Entry 8XXH (electron microscopy, 2.80 A resolution); this record covers chains R and D of the 7 polymer chains in the assembly.

Chain R:
Protein: C-X-C chemokine receptor type 2
Source organism: Homo sapiens
Reference sequence: P25025 (CXCR2_HUMAN); numbering as in UniProt (aligned over 2-360)
Sequence (416 residues; row label = number of the first residue in the row; numbers below 1 keep their minus sign (Met-55 is residue -55)):
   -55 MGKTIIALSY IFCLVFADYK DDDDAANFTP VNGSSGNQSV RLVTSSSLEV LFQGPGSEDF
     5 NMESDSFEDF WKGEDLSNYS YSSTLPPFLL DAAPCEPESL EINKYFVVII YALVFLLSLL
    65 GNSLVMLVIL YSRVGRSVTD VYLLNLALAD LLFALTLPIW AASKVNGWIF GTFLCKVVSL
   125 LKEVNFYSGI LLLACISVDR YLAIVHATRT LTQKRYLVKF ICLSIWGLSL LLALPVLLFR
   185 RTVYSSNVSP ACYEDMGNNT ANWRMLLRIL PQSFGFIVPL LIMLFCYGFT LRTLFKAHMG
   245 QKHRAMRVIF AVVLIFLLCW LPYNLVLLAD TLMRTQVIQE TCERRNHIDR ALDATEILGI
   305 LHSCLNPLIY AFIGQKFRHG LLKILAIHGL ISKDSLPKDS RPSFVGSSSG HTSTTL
Disordered / not traced: -55 to 32, 331-360
Disulfide bonds: Cys39-Cys286, Cys119-Cys196
Sequence notes: initiating methionine (-55); expression tag (-54 to 1)
Curated features (UniProtKB/Swiss-Prot):
  - site: Asp35, Ala36 (Microbial infection: Cleavage)
  - modified residue (Phosphoserine): Ser347, Ser351, Ser352, Ser353
  - glycosylation: Asn22 (N-linked (GlcNAc...) asparagine)

Chain D:
Protein: C-X-C motif chemokine 2
Source organism: Homo sapiens
Reference sequence: P19875 (CXCL2_HUMAN); residues 1-73 here correspond to UniProt positions 35-107 (UniProt number = residue number + 34)
Sequence (73 residues; each row starts with the number of its first residue):
     1 APLATELRCQ CLQTLQGIHL KNIQSVKVKS PGPHCAQTEV IATLKNGQKA CLNPASPMVK
    61 KIIEKMLKNG KSN
Disordered / not traced: 70-73
Disulfide bonds: Cys9-Cys35, Cys11-Cys51

How chain R and chain D interact:
Pairs across the interface (57):
  Leu33(R) with Ile18(D), hydrophobic
  Asp35(R) with Gln13(D), hydrogen bond (backbone-side chain)
  Ala36(R) with Gln13(D); Leu15(D), hydrophobic; Ala50(D); Cys51(D)
  Ala37(R) with Lys49(D)
  Pro38(R) with Gln10(D); Ile41(D), hydrophobic; Lys49(D); Cys51(D), hydrophobic
  Cys39(R) with Gln10(D); Leu12(D), hydrophobic
  Ser43(R) with Pro2(D)
  Lys48(R) with Ala1(D), hydrogen bond (side chain-backbone); Pro2(D); Leu3(D)
  Lys108(R) with Leu3(D)
  Arg185(R) with Pro33(D)
  Val187(R) with Leu7(D), hydrophobic; Pro33(D), hydrophobic; His34(D)
  Ser189(R) with His34(D), hydrogen bond
  Ser190(R) with Gln10(D); Lys27(D), hydrogen bond
  Asn191(R) with Pro2(D); Gln10(D)
  Val192(R) with Pro2(D); Leu3(D); Ala4(D)
  Ser193(R) with Pro2(D), hydrogen bond (side chain-backbone); Leu3(D)
  Tyr197(R) with Thr5(D); Glu6(D); Leu7(D), hydrophobic; Pro33(D)
  Glu198(R) with Pro33(D)
  Asn202(R) with Pro31(D); Ala36(D)
  Thr204(R) with Pro33(D)
  Arg208(R) with Thr5(D); Glu6(D), salt bridge
  Arg212(R) with Glu6(D), salt bridge
  Asp274(R) with Glu6(D); Arg8(D), salt bridge
  Met277(R) with Arg8(D)
  Arg278(R) with Glu6(D), salt bridge; Leu7(D), hydrogen bond (side chain-backbone)
  Glu284(R) with Leu12(D)
  Thr285(R) with Leu12(D)
  Cys286(R) with Leu12(D)
  Arg289(R) with Arg8(D); Cys9(D), hydrogen bond (side chain-backbone); Leu12(D)
  Ile292(R) with Arg8(D)
  Asp293(R) with Arg8(D), salt bridge
  Leu296(R) with Glu6(D)
Interface residues without a listed pair, chain R (41 interface residues in all): Val109, Gly111, Tyr188, Ala195, Asp199, Gly201, Asn203, Arg294, Glu300
Interface residues without a listed pair, chain D (27 interface residues in all): Thr14, Gly32, Cys35, Gln48

Summary:
Chain R and chain D form an interface of 41 and 27 residues respectively; the contacts include 7 hydrogen
bonds and 5 salt bridges. Polar contacts include Arg208(R)-Glu6(D), Arg212(R)-Glu6(D) and Asp274(R)-Arg8(D).
Here chain R is C-X-C chemokine receptor type 2 and chain D is C-X-C motif chemokine 2, both from Homo
sapiens. Entry 8XXH (Structure of CXCR2 bound to CXCL2 (CXCR2-CXCL2-Go Full map)) was determined by electron
microscopy (same publication as 8XVU, 8XWA, 8XWF, 8XWM, 8XWN, 8XWS and 6 further entries).
